PDB entry 6A2H | X-ray diffraction, 2.30 A resolution | chains A and B of the 3 polymer chains in the assembly

[Chain A]
Molecule: Chromatin protein Cren7
Organism: Sulfolobus solfataricus (strain ATCC 35092 / DSM 1617 / JCM 11322 / P2)
UniProtKB: Q97ZE3 (CREN7_SULSO); numbering as in UniProt (aligned over 1-60)
Sequence (60 residues; row label = number of the first residue in the row):
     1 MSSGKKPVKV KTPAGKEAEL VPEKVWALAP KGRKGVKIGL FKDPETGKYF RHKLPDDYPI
Disordered / not traced: 1-3
Swiss-Prot annotation at these positions:
  - modified residue: Lys-16 (N6-methyllysine)
  - mutagenesis: Lys-24 (K24E: Slightly reduces the melting temperature of the protein. Slightly reduces affinity for calf thymus DNA and poly(dA-dT) oligonucleotides. Increases affinity for poly(dG-dC) oligonucleotide ...), Lys-31 (K31E: Slightly reduces the melting temperature of the protein. Destabilizes complex with DNA. Slightly reduces affinity for calf thymus DNA and poly(dA-dT) oligonucleotides ...), Phe-41 (F41A: Results in a significant protein misfolding, reduced thermostability, reduced ability to mediate DNA compaction and bridging ...), Lys-42 (K42E: Slightly reduces the melting temperature of the protein. Slightly reduces affinity for calf thymus DNA and poly(dA-dT) oligonucleotides ...), Lys-48 (K48E: Slightly reduces the melting temperature of the protein. Slightly reduces affinity for calf thymus DNA and poly(dA-dT) oligonucleotides ...)

[Chain B]
Molecule: 6-nt DNA strand
Sequence (6 nucleotides; each row starts with the number of its first residue):
   106 GTAATT

[Interface between chain A and chain B]
Residue-residue contacts (15):
  Lys-24(A) / DT111(B)  salt bridge to the phosphate
  Trp-26(A) / DA109(B)  hydrogen bond to the base
  Trp-26(A) / DT110(B)  sugar contact
  Ala-27(A) / DA109(B)  sugar contact
  Leu-28(A) / DA108(B)  base contact
  Leu-28(A) / DA109(B)  base contact
  Ala-29(A) / DA108(B)  sugar contact
  Pro-30(A) / DT107(B)  phosphate contact
  Pro-30(A) / DA108(B)  sugar contact
  Lys-31(A) / DA108(B)  hydrogen bond to the phosphate
  Arg-33(A) / DG106(B)  base contact
  Arg-33(A) / DT107(B)  hydrogen bond to the base
  Leu-40(A) / DT111(B)  sugar contact
  Arg-51(A) / DT110(B)  base contact
  Arg-51(A) / DT111(B)  hydrogen bond to the base

[In short]
Chain A and chain B form an interface of 10 and 6 residues respectively, with 4 hydrogen bonds and 1 salt
bridge. Among the polar pairs are Trp-26(A)/DA109(B), Arg-33(A)/DT107(B) and Arg-51(A)/DT111(B). Curated
annotation (UniProt) lists 5 mutagenesis sites on chain A.
Chain A is Chromatin protein Cren7 (Sulfolobus solfataricus (strain ATCC 35092 / DSM 1617 / JCM 11322 / P2))
and chain B is a 6-nt DNA strand; the structure, Architectural roles of Cren7 in folding crenarchaeal
chromatin filament, was determined by X-ray diffraction together with 6A2I from the same study.
